PDB entry 9C97 | X-ray diffraction, 3.33 A resolution | chains L and M of the 28 polymer chains in the assembly

== Chain L ==
Protein: PRE7 isoform 1
Source organism: Saccharomyces cerevisiae
UniProt: A0A6A5Q0P3 (A0A6A5Q0P3_YEASX); residues 1-222 here correspond to UniProt positions 20-241 (UniProt number = residue number + 19)
Chain sequence (222 residues; row label = number of the first residue in the row):
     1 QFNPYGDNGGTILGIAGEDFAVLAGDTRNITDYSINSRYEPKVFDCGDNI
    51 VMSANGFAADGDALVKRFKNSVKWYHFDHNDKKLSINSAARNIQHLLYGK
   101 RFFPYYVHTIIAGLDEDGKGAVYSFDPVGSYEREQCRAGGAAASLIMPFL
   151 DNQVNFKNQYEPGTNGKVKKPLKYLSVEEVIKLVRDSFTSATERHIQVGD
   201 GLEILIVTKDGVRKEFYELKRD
Metal / ion sites: Mg2+ site 1: T192, H195, V198; Mg2+ site 2: D222 (shared with 3 residues of chain V)

== Chain M ==
Protein: Proteasome subunit beta
Source organism: Saccharomyces cerevisiae
UniProt: A0A8H8ULD3 (A0A8H8ULD3_YEASX); residues 1-233 here correspond to UniProt positions 34-266 (UniProt number = residue number + 33)
Chain sequence (233 residues; each row starts with the number of its first residue):
     1 TQQPIVTGTSVISMKYDNGVIIAADNLGSYGSLLRFNGVERLIPVGDNTV
    51 VGISGDISDMQHIERLLKDLVTENAYDNPLADAEEALEPSYIFEYLATVM
   101 YQRRSKMNPLWNAIIVAGVQSNGDQFLRYVNLLGVTYSSPTLATGFGAHM
   151 ANPLLRKVVDRESDIPKTTVQVAEEAIVNAMRVLYYRDARSSRNFSLAII
   201 DKNTGLTFKKNLQVENMKWDFAKDIKGYGTQKI

== How chain L and chain M interact ==
Pairs across the interface - 43 pairs, chain L then chain M:
  F2(L) with Q2(M); P109(M), hydrophobic; W111(M), hydrophobic; L132(M), hydrophobic; L133(M), hydrophobic
  N3(L) with L133(M)
  P4(L) with R104(M), hydrogen bond (backbone-side chain); L133(M)
  Y5(L) with R104(M); L133(M)
  N8(L) with V135(M)
  N29(L) with Y137(M)
  S34(L) with H149(M), hydrogen bond
  I35(L) with R156(M), hydrogen bond (backbone-side chain)
  N36(L) with Y137(M), hydrogen bond; S139(M); L142(M)
  S37(L) with S138(M), hydrogen bond (side chain-backbone); S139(M)
  Y39(L) with S138(M)
  E40(L) with R128(M), salt bridge; T136(M); Y137(M); S138(M), hydrogen bond (side chain-backbone)
  F57(L) with R104(M); L133(M); V135(M), hydrophobic
  A58(L) with V135(M), hydrophobic
  A59(L) with Y101(M), hydrophobic; L133(M); G134(M); V135(M)
  D60(L) with Y101(M), hydrogen bond; R104(M), salt bridge
  D62(L) with T136(M), hydrogen bond
  A63(L) with Y101(M)
  K66(L) with E94(M), salt bridge
  K100(L) with Y101(M)
  F103(L) with R104(M); S105(M)
  E218(L) with R161(M), salt bridge
  R221(L) with D160(M), salt bridge; R161(M)
Also at the interface, not in a pair above, chain L (27 interface residues in all): Q1, G6, R38, Y105
Also at the interface, not in a pair above, chain M (23 interface residues in all): M107, A148

== In short ==
Chain L and chain M form an interface of 27 and 23 residues respectively, with 8 hydrogen bonds and 5 salt
bridges. Polar pairs include E40(L)-R128(M), D60(L)-R104(M) and K66(L)-E94(M). T192(L), H195(L) and V198(L)
coordinate Mg2+ site 1.
Chain L is PRE7 isoform 1 and chain M is Proteasome subunit beta, both from Saccharomyces cerevisiae; the
structure, Yeast 20S proteasome soaked with BRA-346 fraction, was determined by X-ray diffraction (same
publication as 9C98, 9AW3, 9AW5, 9AW6 and 9AW7).
